Entry 7MXV (X-ray diffraction, 2.21 A resolution); this record covers chains Z and B of the 3 polymer chains in the assembly.

# Chain Z
Name: Exonuclease 1
Organism: Homo sapiens
Notes: EC 3.1.-.-
Reference sequence: Q9UQ84 (EXO1_HUMAN); residue numbers follow UniProt; this construct covers 1-346
Chain sequence (358 residues; each row starts with the number of its first residue; note: 7 numbers in that range are skipped by the numbering (no residue carries them; nothing is unmodelled there); a row labelled like 346A-346H holds insertion residues (346A, then the next letters in order)):
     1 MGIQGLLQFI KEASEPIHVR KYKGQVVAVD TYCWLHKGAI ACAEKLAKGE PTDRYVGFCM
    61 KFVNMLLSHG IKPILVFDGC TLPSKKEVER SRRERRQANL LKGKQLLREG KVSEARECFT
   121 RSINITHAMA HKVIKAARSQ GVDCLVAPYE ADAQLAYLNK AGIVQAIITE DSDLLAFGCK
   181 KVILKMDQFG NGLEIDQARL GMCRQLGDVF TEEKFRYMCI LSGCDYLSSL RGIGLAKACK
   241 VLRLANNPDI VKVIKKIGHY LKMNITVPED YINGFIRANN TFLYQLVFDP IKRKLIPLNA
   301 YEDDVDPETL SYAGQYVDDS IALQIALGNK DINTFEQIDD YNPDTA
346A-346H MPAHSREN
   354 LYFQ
Unresolved in the structure: 1, 346A-346H, 357
Differences from the reference sequence: expression tag (346G-346H, 354-357)
Ion coordination: Mn2+ site 1 near Cys80 (its only coordinating residue here); Mn2+ site 2: Asp152 (shared with DT1(B) of chain B); Mn2+ site 3: Asp152, Asp171, Asp173 (shared with DT1(B) of chain B); Mn2+ site 4: Asp173, Asp225 (shared with DT1(B) of chain B); Na+: Ser222, Ser229, Ile233 (shared with 1 residue of chain A)
Swiss-Prot annotation at these positions:
  - binding site (Mg(2+)): Asp30, Asp78, Glu150, Asp152, Asp171, Asp173, Asp225, Asp270
  - natural variant: Glu109 (E109K: Abrogates exonuclease activity)
  - mutagenesis: Asp78 (D78A: Abrogates double-stranded DNA exonuclease activity and endonuclease activity against 5'-overhanging flap structures. Also reduces DNA-binding to 5'-overhanging flap structures), Asp173 (D173A: Abrogates double-stranded DNA exonuclease activity and endonuclease activity against 5'-overhanging flap structures. No effect on DNA-binding to 5'-overhanging flap structures), Asp225 (D225A: Abrogates double-stranded DNA exonuclease activity and endonuclease activity against 5'-overhanging flap structures. Also enhances DNA-binding to 5'-overhanging flap structures)

# Chain B
Molecule: 10-nt DNA strand
Sequence (10 nucleotides; each row starts with the number of its first residue):
     1 TCGACTAGCG
Ion coordination: Mn2+ site 1: DT1 (shared with Asp152(Z) of chain Z)

# How chain Z and chain B interact
Pairs across the interface (13):
  Gly2(Z) with DT1(B), phosphate contact; DC2(B), phosphate contact
  Tyr32(Z) with DT1(B), base contact
  Lys85(Z) with DT1(B), salt bridge to the phosphate
  Arg92(Z) with DT1(B), salt bridge to the phosphate
  Arg96(Z) with DT1(B), hydrogen bond to the base
  Asp152(Z) with DT1(B), phosphate contact
  Glu170(Z) with DC2(B), phosphate contact
  Asp171(Z) with DT1(B), phosphate contact; DC2(B), phosphate contact
  Asp173(Z) with DT1(B), phosphate contact
  Lys185(Z) with DG3(B), salt bridge to the phosphate
  Asp225(Z) with DT1(B), phosphate contact
Interface residues without a listed pair, chain Z (14 interface residues in all): Leu7, Gln8, Glu150
Interface residues without a listed pair, chain B (4 interface residues in all): DA4

# In short
14 residues of chain Z and 4 residues of chain B are in contact; the contacts include 1 hydrogen bond and 3
salt bridges. Polar contacts include Arg96(Z)-DT1(B), Lys85(Z)-DT1(B) and Arg92(Z)-DT1(B). UniProt lists 8
Mg2+-binding residues and 3 mutagenesis sites on chain Z.
Chain Z is Exonuclease 1 (Homo sapiens) and chain B is a 10-nt DNA strand; the structure, Crystal structure of
human exonuclease 1 Exo1 (WT) in complex with 5' recessed-end DNA (ur), was determined by X-ray diffraction.
